8VNZ - chains A and N of the 6 polymer chains in the assembly; structure by electron microscopy, 3.50 A resolution.

== Chain A ==
Name: Polycomb protein SUZ12
Organism: Homo sapiens
UniProtKB: Q15022 (SUZ12_HUMAN); numbering as in UniProt (aligned over 1-739)
Sequence (739 residues; numbered 1 to 739; the number before each row is that of its first residue):
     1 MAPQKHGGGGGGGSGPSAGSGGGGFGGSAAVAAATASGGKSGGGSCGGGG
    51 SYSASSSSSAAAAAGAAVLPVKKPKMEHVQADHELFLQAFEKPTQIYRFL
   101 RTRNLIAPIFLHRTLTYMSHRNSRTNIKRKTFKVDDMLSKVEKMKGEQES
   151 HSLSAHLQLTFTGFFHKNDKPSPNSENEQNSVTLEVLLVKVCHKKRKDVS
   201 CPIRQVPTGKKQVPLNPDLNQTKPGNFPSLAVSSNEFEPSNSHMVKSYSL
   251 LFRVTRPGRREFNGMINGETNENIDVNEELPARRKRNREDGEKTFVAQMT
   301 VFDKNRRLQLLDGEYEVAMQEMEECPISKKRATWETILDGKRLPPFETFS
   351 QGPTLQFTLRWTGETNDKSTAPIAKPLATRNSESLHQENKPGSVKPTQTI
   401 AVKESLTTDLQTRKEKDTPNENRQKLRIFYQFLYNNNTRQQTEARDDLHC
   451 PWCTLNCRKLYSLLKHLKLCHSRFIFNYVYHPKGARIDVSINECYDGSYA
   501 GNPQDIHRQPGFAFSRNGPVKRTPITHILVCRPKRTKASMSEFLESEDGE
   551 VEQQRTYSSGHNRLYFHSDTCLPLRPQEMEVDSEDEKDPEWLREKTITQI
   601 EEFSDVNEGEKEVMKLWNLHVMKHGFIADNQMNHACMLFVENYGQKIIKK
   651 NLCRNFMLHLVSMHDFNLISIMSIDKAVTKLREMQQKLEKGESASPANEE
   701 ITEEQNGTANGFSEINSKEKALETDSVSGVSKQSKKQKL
Unresolved in the structure: 1-80, 153-155, 168-181, 224-227, 255-294, 323-350, 363-425, 545-555, 683-739

== Chain N ==
Name: Histone-binding protein RBBP4
Organism: Homo sapiens
UniProtKB: Q09028 (RBBP4_HUMAN); numbering as in UniProt (aligned over 1-425)
Sequence (425 residues; row label = number of the first residue in the row):
     1 MADKEAAFDDAVEERVINEEYKIWKKNTPFLYDLVMTHALEWPSLTAQWL
    51 PDVTRPEGKDFSIHRLVLGTHTSDEQNHLVIASVQLPNDDAQFDASHYDS
   101 EKGEFGGFGSVSGKIEIEIKINHEGEVNRARYMPQNPCIIATKTPSSDVL
   151 VFDYTKHPSKPDPSGECNPDLRLRGHQKEGYGLSWNPNLSGHLLSASDDH
   201 TICLWDISAVPKEGKVVDAKTIFTGHTAVVEDVSWHLLHESLFGSVADDQ
   251 KLMIWDTRSNNTSKPSHSVDAHTAEVNCLSFNPYSEFILATGSADKTVAL
   301 WDLRNLKLKLHSFESHKDEIFQVQWSPHNETILASSGTDRRLNVWDLSKI
   351 GEEQSPEDAEDGPPELLFIHGGHTAKISDFSWNPNEPWVICSVSEDNIMQ
   401 VWQMAENIYNDEDPEGSVDPEGQGS
Unresolved in the structure: 1-3, 94-105, 411-425
UniProt features mapped onto this chain:
  - modified residue: Ala2 (N-acetylalanine), Lys4 (N6-acetyllysine), Ser110 (Phosphoserine), Lys160 (N6-acetyllysine), Ser355 (Phosphoserine)
  - cross-link (Glycyl lysine isopeptide (Lys-Gly)): Lys4 (interchain with G-Cter in SUMO2), Lys160 (interchain with G-Cter in SUMO2)

== Chain A / chain N interface ==
Contacting residue pairs (161; chain A residue first):
  Ile96(A) - Glu19(N)
  Tyr97(A) - Glu19(N)
  Tyr97(A) - Ile23(N)
  Phe99(A) - Val16(N)  hydrophobic
  Leu100(A) - Val16(N)  hydrophobic
  Leu100(A) - Glu19(N)
  Leu100(A) - Glu20(N)
  Arg103(A) - Glu20(N)
  Arg103(A) - Arg340(N)
  Arg103(A) - Arg341(N)
  Asn104(A) - Glu20(N)  hydrogen bond
  Ile106(A) - Lys317(N)
  Ala107(A) - Lys317(N)
  Ala107(A) - Arg341(N)
  Pro108(A) - Lys317(N)
  Pro108(A) - Arg341(N)  hydrogen bond (backbone-side chain)
  Pro108(A) - Ile369(N)
  Ile109(A) - Arg341(N)
  Ile109(A) - Ile369(N)
  Ile109(A) - Gly371(N)
  Phe110(A) - Asn27(N)
  Phe110(A) - Leu31(N)  hydrophobic
  Phe110(A) - Phe368(N)  hydrophobic
  Phe110(A) - Ile369(N)
  Leu111(A) - Asp361(N)
  Leu111(A) - Leu366(N)
  Leu111(A) - Leu367(N)
  Leu111(A) - Phe368(N)  hydrophobic
  Leu111(A) - Ile369(N)
  His112(A) - Asp361(N)
  Arg113(A) - Gln354(N)  hydrogen bond
  Arg113(A) - Asp358(N)  hydrogen bond (side chain-backbone)
  Arg113(A) - Asp361(N)  hydrogen bond (backbone-side chain)
  Arg113(A) - Gly362(N)  hydrogen bond (side chain-backbone)
  Arg113(A) - Pro363(N)  hydrogen bond (side chain-backbone)
  Arg113(A) - Leu366(N)  hydrogen bond (side chain-backbone)
  Thr114(A) - Leu31(N)
  Thr114(A) - Phe368(N)
  Thr114(A) - Met404(N)
  Leu115(A) - Phe30(N)
  Leu115(A) - Leu31(N)  hydrophobic
  Thr116(A) - Phe30(N)  hydrogen bond (side chain-backbone)
  Thr116(A) - Ala405(N)
  Thr116(A) - Asn407(N)
  Tyr117(A) - Phe30(N)  hydrophobic
  Arg121(A) - Glu357(N)  salt bridge
  Arg121(A) - Asp358(N)
  Arg121(A) - Asp361(N)  salt bridge
  Asn122(A) - Asp358(N)  hydrogen bond (backbone-side chain)
  Ser123(A) - Asp358(N)
  Arg124(A) - Lys349(N)  hydrogen bond (backbone-side chain)
  Arg124(A) - Glu352(N)  salt bridge
  Arg124(A) - Glu353(N)
  Arg124(A) - Gln354(N)  hydrogen bond
  Arg124(A) - Pro364(N)  hydrogen bond (side chain-backbone)
  Asn126(A) - Asp346(N)
  Asn126(A) - Lys349(N)
  Asn126(A) - Ile408(N)
  Asn126(A) - Tyr409(N)
  Asn126(A) - Asn410(N)
  Arg129(A) - Thr331(N)
  Lys130(A) - Leu347(N)
  Lys130(A) - Ser348(N)
  Lys130(A) - Ile350(N)
  Phe132(A) - Ser285(N)
  Phe132(A) - Phe287(N)  hydrophobic
  Phe132(A) - Ile288(N)  hydrophobic
  Phe132(A) - Glu330(N)
  Lys133(A) - Phe287(N)
  Asp135(A) - Ile350(N)
  Asp136(A) - Asn305(N)
  Lys140(A) - Leu308(N)
  Lys143(A) - Leu308(N)
  His193(A) - Thr273(N)  hydrogen bond
  Lys194(A) - Ala274(N)
  Lys195(A) - Gln250(N)
  Lys195(A) - Glu275(N)
  Arg196(A) - Val229(N)
  Arg196(A) - Asp248(N)  salt bridge
  Arg196(A) - Glu275(N)  salt bridge
  His243(A) - Gln250(N)  hydrogen bond (side chain-backbone)
  His243(A) - Asp270(N)
  His243(A) - Ala271(N)  hydrogen bond (side chain-backbone)
  His243(A) - His272(N)
  Met244(A) - Gln250(N)
  Met244(A) - Thr273(N)
  Asn456(A) - Glu357(N)
  Arg458(A) - Glu357(N)  salt bridge
  Tyr461(A) - Phe30(N)
  Lys465(A) - Phe30(N)
  Lys468(A) - Lys26(N)  hydrogen bond (backbone-side chain)
  Leu469(A) - Lys26(N)  hydrogen bond (backbone-side chain)
  Leu469(A) - Asn27(N)
  Leu469(A) - Phe30(N)  hydrophobic
  Cys470(A) - Ile23(N)
  Cys470(A) - Lys26(N)
  Cys470(A) - Asn27(N)  hydrogen bond
  His471(A) - Lys26(N)
  Ser472(A) - Lys26(N)
  Arg473(A) - Glu19(N)  salt bridge
  Tyr495(A) - Glu19(N)  hydrogen bond
  Tyr495(A) - Lys22(N)  hydrogen bond
  Gly497(A) - Lys22(N)
  Ser498(A) - Asn18(N)  hydrogen bond (backbone-side chain)
  Ser498(A) - Lys22(N)
  Tyr499(A) - Asn18(N)
  Ala500(A) - Asn18(N)
  Ala500(A) - Tyr21(N)  hydrophobic
  Arg516(A) - Glu14(N)  salt bridge
  Pro519(A) - Trp42(N)
  Pro519(A) - Pro43(N)  hydrophobic
  Pro519(A) - His71(N)
  Pro519(A) - Ser73(N)  hydrogen bond (backbone-side chain)
  Val520(A) - Glu41(N)
  Val520(A) - Trp42(N)
  Val520(A) - Asn397(N)  hydrogen bond (backbone-side chain)
  Lys521(A) - Glu41(N)
  Lys521(A) - Trp42(N)
  Arg522(A) - Leu40(N)
  Arg522(A) - Glu41(N)
  Arg522(A) - Asp396(N)
  Arg522(A) - Ile398(N)
  Thr523(A) - Ala39(N)
  Pro524(A) - Ala39(N)
  Ile525(A) - His38(N)  hydrogen bond (backbone-side chain)
  Ile525(A) - Ala39(N)  hydrogen bond (backbone-backbone)
  Thr526(A) - Thr37(N)
  Thr526(A) - His38(N)  hydrogen bond
  Thr526(A) - Ile115(N)
  His527(A) - Lys25(N)
  His527(A) - Met36(N)
  His527(A) - Thr37(N)  hydrogen bond (backbone-backbone)
  Ile528(A) - Val35(N)
  Ile528(A) - Met36(N)  hydrophobic
  Ile528(A) - Lys114(N)
  Leu529(A) - Lys25(N)
  Leu529(A) - Thr28(N)
  Leu529(A) - Val35(N)  hydrogen bond (backbone-backbone)
  Val530(A) - Thr28(N)
  Val530(A) - Pro29(N)
  Val530(A) - Tyr32(N)
  Val530(A) - Asp33(N)
  Val530(A) - Leu34(N)
  Val530(A) - Val35(N)  hydrogen bond (backbone-backbone)
  Cys531(A) - Asp33(N)
  Cys531(A) - Gln92(N)
  Cys531(A) - Phe93(N)  hydrogen bond (side chain-backbone)
  Cys531(A) - Phe108(N)  hydrophobic
  Arg532(A) - Asp33(N)
  Arg532(A) - Gln92(N)
  Arg532(A) - Phe93(N)
  Pro533(A) - Pro29(N)
  Pro533(A) - Asp33(N)
  Arg535(A) - Pro29(N)  hydrogen bond (side chain-backbone)
  Arg535(A) - Tyr32(N)  hydrogen bond (side chain-backbone)
  Arg535(A) - Asp33(N)  salt bridge
  Arg535(A) - Ala405(N)
  Arg535(A) - Glu406(N)  salt bridge
  Tyr557(A) - Gly106(N)
  Tyr557(A) - Val111(N)  hydrogen bond (side chain-backbone)
  Tyr557(A) - Lys114(N)  hydrogen bond
Interface residues without a listed pair, chain A (76 interface residues in all): Thr125, Lys128, Ser139, Lys197, Gly501, Phe514
Interface residues without a listed pair, chain N (95 interface residues in all): Trp24, Pro87, Gly107, Glu286, Asp295, Asp302, Lys309, Leu310, Glu319, His370, Thr374

== In short ==
Chain A and chain N form an interface of 76 and 95 residues respectively, with 35 hydrogen bonds and 10 salt
bridges. Polar pairs include Arg121(A)-Glu357(N), Arg121(A)-Asp361(N) and Arg124(A)-Glu352(N).
Here chain A is Polycomb protein SUZ12 and chain N is Histone-binding protein RBBP4, both from Homo sapiens.
Entry 8VNZ (PRC2_AJ1-450 bound to H3K36me3-modified nucleosome with histone H3 tail disengaged) was determined
by electron microscopy, deposited together with 8VMI, 8VMJ, 8VML, 8VMN, 8VNV, 8VO0 and 8VOB.
